9EML - chains A and B; structure by X-ray diffraction, 2.40 A resolution.

[Chain A]
Protein: 2'-O-methyltransferase nsp16
Organism: Severe acute respiratory syndrome coronavirus 2
Notes: EC 2.1.1.57
Reference sequence: P0DTD1 (R1AB_SARS2); residues 6799-7096 here = UniProt positions 6799-7096
Sequence (304 residues; each row starts with the number of its first residue):
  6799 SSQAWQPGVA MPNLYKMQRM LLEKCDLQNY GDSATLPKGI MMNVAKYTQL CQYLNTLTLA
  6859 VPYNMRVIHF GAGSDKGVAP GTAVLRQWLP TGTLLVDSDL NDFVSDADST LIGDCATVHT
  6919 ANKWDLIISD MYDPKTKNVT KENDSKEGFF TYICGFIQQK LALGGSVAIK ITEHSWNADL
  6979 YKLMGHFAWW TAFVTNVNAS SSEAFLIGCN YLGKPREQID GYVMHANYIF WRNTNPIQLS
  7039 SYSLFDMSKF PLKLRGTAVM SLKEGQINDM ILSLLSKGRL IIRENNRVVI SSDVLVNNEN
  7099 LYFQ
Not modelled in the structure: 6799, 7100-7102
Construct notes: expression tag (7097-7102)
UniProt features mapped onto this chain:
  - active site: Lys-6844, Asp-6928, Lys-6968, Glu-7001
  - mutagenesis: Asp-6928 (D6928A: Complete loss of virus replication in human respiratory cells), Lys-6968 (K6968A: Complete loss of virus replication in human respiratory cells)
Residues lining bound ligands:
  - EDT ({[-(bis-carboxymethyl-amino)-ethyl]-carboxymethyl-amino}-acetic acid): Ala-6914, Gly-6946, Thr-6949, Tyr-6950, Gly-6953, Phe-6954, Gln-6957
  - 7-methyl-gpppa / V9G: Cys-6823, Asp-6824, Leu-6825, Tyr-6828, Asn-6841, Lys-6844, Tyr-6930, Pro-6932, Thr-6934, Lys-6935, Val-6937, Lys-6968, Thr-6970, Glu-6971, His-6972, Ser-6973, Asn-6996, Ser-6999, Ser-7000, Glu-7001
  - S-adenosylmethionine (SAM): Asn-6841, Tyr-6845, His-6867, Gly-6869, Ala-6870, Gly-6871, Ser-6872, Ala-6877, Pro-6878, Gly-6879, Asp-6897, Leu-6898, Asn-6899, Gly-6911, Asp-6912, Cys-6913, Asp-6928, Met-6929, Tyr-6930, Asp-6931, Phe-6947, Lys-6968
From the paper describing this entry:
  - conformationally variable residues (loop rearrangement): Met-6818 to Ile-6838, Met-6929 to Asn-6941

[Chain B]
Protein: Non-structural protein 10
Organism: Severe acute respiratory syndrome coronavirus 2
Reference sequence: P0DTD1 (R1AB_SARS2); residue numbers follow UniProt; this construct covers 4254-4392
Sequence (140 residues; row label = number of the first residue in the row):
  4253 GAGNATEVPA NSTVLSFCAF AVDAAKAYKD YLASGGQPIT NCVKMLCTHT GTGQAITVTP
  4313 EANMDQESFG GASCCLYCRC HIDHPNPKGF CDLKGKYVQI PTTCANDPVG FTLKNTVCTV
  4373 CGMWKGYGCS CDQLREPMLQ
Not modelled in the structure: 4253-4269, 4386-4392
Construct notes: expression tag (4253)
UniProt features mapped onto this chain:
  - binding site (Zn(2+)): Cys-4327, Cys-4330, His-4336, Cys-4343, Cys-4370, Cys-4373, Cys-4381, Cys-4383
  - site: Gln-4392 (Cleavage)
Ion coordination: Zn2+ site 1: Cys-4327, Cys-4330, His-4336, Cys-4343; Zn2+ site 2: Cys-4370, Cys-4373, Cys-4381, Cys-4383

[Interface between chain A and chain B]
Pairs across the interface (44; chain A residue first):
  Lys-6836(A) / Lys-4296(B)  hydrogen bond (backbone-side chain)
  Gly-6837(A) / Lys-4296(B)
  Ile-6838(A) / Lys-4296(B)
  Ile-6838(A) / Met-4297(B)
  Ile-6838(A) / Leu-4298(B)  hydrophobic
  Met-6839(A) / Asn-4293(B)
  Met-6839(A) / Cys-4294(B)
  Met-6839(A) / Val-4295(B)  hydrophobic
  Val-6842(A) / Val-4295(B)  hydrophobic
  Val-6842(A) / Lys-4296(B)
  Thr-6846(A) / Leu-4298(B)
  Lys-6874(A) / Asn-4293(B)  hydrogen bond
  Val-6876(A) / Asn-4293(B)
  Val-6876(A) / Val-4295(B)  hydrophobic
  Val-6876(A) / Arg-4331(B)
  Pro-6878(A) / Val-4295(B)  hydrophobic
  Ala-6881(A) / Met-4297(B)
  Ala-6881(A) / Tyr-4349(B)  hydrogen bond (backbone-side chain)
  Val-6882(A) / Met-4297(B)
  Arg-6884(A) / Gly-4347(B)  hydrogen bond (side chain-backbone)
  Arg-6884(A) / Tyr-4349(B)
  Gln-6885(A) / Met-4297(B)
  Gln-6885(A) / Leu-4298(B)  hydrogen bond (side chain-backbone)
  Gln-6885(A) / Pro-4312(B)
  Gln-6885(A) / Tyr-4349(B)  hydrogen bond (backbone-side chain)
  Thr-6889(A) / Val-4310(B)
  Asp-6900(A) / His-4333(B)  salt bridge
  Val-6902(A) / Cys-4330(B)
  Val-6902(A) / Arg-4331(B)
  Val-6902(A) / His-4333(B)
  Ser-6903(A) / Ala-4324(B)
  Ser-6903(A) / Lys-4346(B)  hydrogen bond (backbone-side chain)
  Asp-6904(A) / Gly-4322(B)
  Asp-6904(A) / Gly-4323(B)  hydrogen bond (side chain-backbone)
  Asp-6904(A) / Ala-4324(B)  hydrogen bond (side chain-backbone)
  Asp-6904(A) / Lys-4346(B)
  Asp-6904(A) / Gly-4347(B)  hydrogen bond (side chain-backbone)
  Asp-6904(A) / Lys-4348(B)
  Ala-6905(A) / Lys-4346(B)
  Leu-7042(A) / Leu-4298(B)  hydrophobic
  Met-7045(A) / Leu-4298(B)
  Met-7045(A) / Cys-4299(B)
  Met-7045(A) / Thr-4300(B)
  Ser-7046(A) / Thr-4300(B)
Interface residues without a listed pair, chain A (24 interface residues in all): Pro-6835, Ala-6843
Interface residues without a listed pair, chain B (23 interface residues in all): Thr-4311, Ser-4325, Leu-4345

[In short]
The interface between chain A and chain B involves 24 residues on one side and 23 on the other; the contacts
include 10 hydrogen bonds and 1 salt bridge. Polar pairs include Asp-6900(A)/His-4333(B),
Lys-6836(A)/Lys-4296(B) and Lys-6874(A)/Asn-4293(B). Ligands of chain A: 7-methyl-gpppa / V9G,
S-adenosylmethionine and compound EDT. The paper reports conformational variability at Met-6818(A) and
Met-6929(A).
Chain A is 2'-O-methyltransferase nsp16 and chain B is Non-structural protein 10, both from Severe acute
respiratory syndrome coronavirus 2; the structure, SARS-CoV-2 methyltransferase nsp10-16 in complex with SAM
and m7GpppA (Cap0-analog)/m7GpppAm (Cap1-analog), was determined by X-ray diffraction together with 8BSD,
8BZV, 8C5M, 8OSX, 8OT0, 8OTO and 8 further entries from the same study.
